PDB entry 5Y7J | X-ray diffraction, 2.52 A resolution | chains A and B

# Chain A (and B)
Name: Dipeptidyl peptidase 4
Source organism: Homo sapiens
Notes: EC 3.4.14.5; chain B of this document is another copy of the same molecule, construct and numbering; everything in this record applies to it too
UniProtKB: P27487 (DPP4_HUMAN); residues 39-766 here = UniProt positions 39-766
Chain sequence (728 residues; row label = number of the first residue in the row):
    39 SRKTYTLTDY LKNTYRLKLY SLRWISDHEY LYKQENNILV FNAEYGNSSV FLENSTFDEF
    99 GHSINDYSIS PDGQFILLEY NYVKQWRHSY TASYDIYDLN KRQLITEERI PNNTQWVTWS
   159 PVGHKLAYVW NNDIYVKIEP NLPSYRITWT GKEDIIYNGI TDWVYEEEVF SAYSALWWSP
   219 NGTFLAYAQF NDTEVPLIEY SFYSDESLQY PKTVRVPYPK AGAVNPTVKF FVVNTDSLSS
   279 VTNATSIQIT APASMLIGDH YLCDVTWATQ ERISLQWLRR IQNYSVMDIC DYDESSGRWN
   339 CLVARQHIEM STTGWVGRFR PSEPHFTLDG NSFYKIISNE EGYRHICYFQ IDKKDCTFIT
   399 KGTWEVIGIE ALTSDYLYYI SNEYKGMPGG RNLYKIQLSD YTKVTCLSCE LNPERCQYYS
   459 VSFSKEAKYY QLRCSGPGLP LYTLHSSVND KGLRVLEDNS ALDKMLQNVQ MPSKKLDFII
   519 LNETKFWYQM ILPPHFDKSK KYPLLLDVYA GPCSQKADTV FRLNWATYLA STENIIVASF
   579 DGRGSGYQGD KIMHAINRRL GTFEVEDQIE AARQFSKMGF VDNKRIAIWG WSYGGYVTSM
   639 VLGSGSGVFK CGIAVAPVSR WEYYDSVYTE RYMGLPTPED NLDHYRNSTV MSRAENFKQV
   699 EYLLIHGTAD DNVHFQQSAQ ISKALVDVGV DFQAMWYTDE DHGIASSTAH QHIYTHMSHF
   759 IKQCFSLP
Disordered / not traced: 39, 765-766 (chain B: 39)
Disulfide bonds: Cys328-Cys339, Cys385-Cys394, Cys444-Cys447, Cys454-Cys472, Cys649-Cys762
Residues lining bound ligands: inhibitor2 (8OL; (S)-4-((R)-3-amino-4-(2,4,5-trifluorophenyl)butanoyl)-3-(tert-butoxymethyl)piperazin-2-one): Arg125, Glu205, Glu206, Ser209, Phe357, Tyr547, Ser630, Tyr631, Val656, Trp659, Tyr662, Tyr666, Asn710, Val711, His740
Swiss-Prot annotation at these positions:
  - active site (Charge relay system): Ser630, Asp708, His740
  - glycosylation (N-linked (GlcNAc...) asparagine): Asn85, Asn92, Asn150, Asn219, Asn229, Asn281, Asn321, Asn520, Asn685

# Interface between chain A and chain B
Contacting residue pairs (110; chain A residue first):
  Pro234(A) - Tyr248(B)
  Leu235(A) - Tyr248(B)
  Ile236(A) - Pro249(B)
  Glu237(A) - Ser239(B)  hydrogen bond (backbone-side chain)
  Glu237(A) - Thr251(B)  hydrogen bond
  Glu237(A) - Arg253(B)  salt bridge
  Tyr238(A) - Ser239(B)
  Ser239(A) - Glu237(B)  hydrogen bond (side chain-backbone)
  Ser239(A) - Tyr238(B)
  Ser239(A) - Ser239(B)
  Tyr241(A) - Phe713(B)
  Tyr241(A) - Gln714(B)
  Tyr241(A) - Ala717(B)  hydrophobic
  Tyr241(A) - Gln718(B)  hydrogen bond (backbone-side chain)
  Ser242(A) - Gln718(B)  hydrogen bond (backbone-side chain)
  Ser242(A) - Lys721(B)  hydrogen bond (backbone-side chain)
  Asp243(A) - Gln718(B)  hydrogen bond (backbone-side chain)
  Glu244(A) - Arg658(B)  salt bridge
  Glu244(A) - Tyr661(B)  hydrogen bond (backbone-side chain)
  Glu244(A) - Thr687(B)
  Glu244(A) - Met689(B)
  Glu244(A) - Gln718(B)
  Leu246(A) - Tyr661(B)
  Leu246(A) - Gln714(B)  hydrogen bond (backbone-side chain)
  Gln247(A) - Lys258(B)
  Gln247(A) - Ala259(B)  hydrogen bond (side chain-backbone)
  Gln247(A) - Glu660(B)  hydrogen bond (side chain-backbone)
  Gln247(A) - Tyr661(B)
  Gln247(A) - Gln714(B)  hydrogen bond (backbone-side chain)
  Tyr248(A) - Pro234(B)
  Tyr248(A) - Leu235(B)
  Tyr248(A) - Tyr256(B)  hydrogen bond (side chain-backbone)
  Tyr248(A) - Pro257(B)
  Tyr248(A) - Lys258(B)  hydrogen bond (side chain-backbone)
  Tyr248(A) - Ala261(B)
  Pro249(A) - Ile236(B)
  Pro249(A) - Gln714(B)
  Thr251(A) - Glu237(B)  hydrogen bond
  Arg253(A) - Glu237(B)  salt bridge
  Arg253(A) - Arg253(B)
  Tyr256(A) - Tyr248(B)  hydrogen bond (backbone-side chain)
  Pro257(A) - Tyr248(B)
  Lys258(A) - Gln247(B)
  Lys258(A) - Tyr248(B)  hydrogen bond (backbone-side chain)
  Ala259(A) - Gln247(B)  hydrogen bond (backbone-side chain)
  Ala261(A) - Tyr248(B)
  Arg658(A) - Glu244(B)  salt bridge
  Glu660(A) - Gln247(B)  hydrogen bond (backbone-side chain)
  Tyr661(A) - Glu244(B)  hydrogen bond (side chain-backbone)
  Tyr661(A) - Leu246(B)
  Tyr661(A) - Gln247(B)
  Met689(A) - Glu244(B)
  Phe713(A) - Tyr241(B)
  Phe713(A) - Trp734(B)
  Gln714(A) - Tyr241(B)
  Gln714(A) - Leu246(B)  hydrogen bond (side chain-backbone)
  Gln714(A) - Gln247(B)  hydrogen bond (side chain-backbone)
  Gln714(A) - Pro249(B)
  Ser716(A) - Trp734(B)
  Ala717(A) - Tyr241(B)  hydrophobic
  Ala717(A) - Trp734(B)
  Ala717(A) - Thr736(B)  hydrogen bond (backbone-side chain)
  Gln718(A) - Tyr241(B)
  Gln718(A) - Ser242(B)  hydrogen bond (side chain-backbone)
  Gln718(A) - Asp243(B)
  Gln718(A) - Glu244(B)
  Ser720(A) - Trp734(B)  hydrogen bond
  Ser720(A) - Thr736(B)  hydrogen bond
  Lys721(A) - Ser242(B)  hydrogen bond (side chain-backbone)
  Lys721(A) - Thr736(B)
  Lys721(A) - Asp737(B)
  Val724(A) - Tyr735(B)  hydrophobic
  Val724(A) - Thr746(B)
  Val724(A) - Ala747(B)
  Val724(A) - His750(B)
  Asp725(A) - Thr746(B)  hydrogen bond
  Val728(A) - His750(B)  hydrogen bond (backbone-side chain)
  Asp729(A) - His750(B)
  Asp729(A) - His754(B)  salt bridge
  Asp729(A) - His757(B)  salt bridge
  Phe730(A) - Met733(B)
  Phe730(A) - His750(B)
  Phe730(A) - His754(B)
  Gln731(A) - His754(B)
  Ala732(A) - Ala732(B)
  Ala732(A) - Met733(B)  hydrophobic
  Ala732(A) - Trp734(B)  hydrophobic
  Met733(A) - Phe730(B)
  Met733(A) - Ala732(B)  hydrophobic
  Met733(A) - Trp734(B)
  Trp734(A) - Phe713(B)
  Trp734(A) - Ser716(B)
  Trp734(A) - Ala717(B)
  Trp734(A) - Ser720(B)  hydrogen bond
  Trp734(A) - Ala732(B)  hydrophobic
  Trp734(A) - Met733(B)
  Trp734(A) - Trp734(B)  hydrophobic
  Thr736(A) - Ala717(B)  hydrogen bond (side chain-backbone)
  Thr736(A) - Ser720(B)  hydrogen bond
  Thr736(A) - Lys721(B)
  Thr746(A) - Val724(B)
  Thr746(A) - Asp725(B)  hydrogen bond
  Ala747(A) - Val724(B)  hydrophobic
  His750(A) - Val724(B)
  His750(A) - Val728(B)  hydrogen bond (side chain-backbone)
  His750(A) - Phe730(B)
  His754(A) - Asp729(B)  salt bridge
  His754(A) - Phe730(B)
  His754(A) - Gln731(B)
  His757(A) - Asp729(B)  salt bridge
Also at the interface, not in a pair above, chain A (52 interface residues in all): Ser245, Leu702, Leu723, Tyr735, Asp737
Also at the interface, not in a pair above, chain B (52 interface residues in all): Ser245, Leu702

# In short
Chain A and chain B each contribute 52 residues to their interface, with 34 hydrogen bonds and 8 salt bridges.
Polar contacts include Glu237(A)-Arg253(B), Glu244(A)-Arg658(B) and Asp729(A)-His754(B). Ligands of chain A:
inhibitor2. Curated annotation (UniProt) lists 3 active-site residues on chain A.
Both chains are Dipeptidyl peptidase 4 (Homo sapiens). Entry 5Y7J (Crystal structure of human DPP4 in complex
with inhibitor2) was determined by X-ray diffraction together with 5Y7H and 5Y7K from the same study.
